Entry 6RD5 (electron microscopy, 2.69 A resolution); this record covers chains 1 and 5 of the 8 polymer chains in the assembly.

[Chain 1]
Molecule: ATP synthase associated protein ASA1
From: Polytomella sp. Pringsheim 198.80
Reference sequence: Q85JD5 (Q85JD5_9CHLO); numbering as in UniProt (aligned over 1-618)
Amino-acid sequence (618 residues; each row starts with the number of its first residue):
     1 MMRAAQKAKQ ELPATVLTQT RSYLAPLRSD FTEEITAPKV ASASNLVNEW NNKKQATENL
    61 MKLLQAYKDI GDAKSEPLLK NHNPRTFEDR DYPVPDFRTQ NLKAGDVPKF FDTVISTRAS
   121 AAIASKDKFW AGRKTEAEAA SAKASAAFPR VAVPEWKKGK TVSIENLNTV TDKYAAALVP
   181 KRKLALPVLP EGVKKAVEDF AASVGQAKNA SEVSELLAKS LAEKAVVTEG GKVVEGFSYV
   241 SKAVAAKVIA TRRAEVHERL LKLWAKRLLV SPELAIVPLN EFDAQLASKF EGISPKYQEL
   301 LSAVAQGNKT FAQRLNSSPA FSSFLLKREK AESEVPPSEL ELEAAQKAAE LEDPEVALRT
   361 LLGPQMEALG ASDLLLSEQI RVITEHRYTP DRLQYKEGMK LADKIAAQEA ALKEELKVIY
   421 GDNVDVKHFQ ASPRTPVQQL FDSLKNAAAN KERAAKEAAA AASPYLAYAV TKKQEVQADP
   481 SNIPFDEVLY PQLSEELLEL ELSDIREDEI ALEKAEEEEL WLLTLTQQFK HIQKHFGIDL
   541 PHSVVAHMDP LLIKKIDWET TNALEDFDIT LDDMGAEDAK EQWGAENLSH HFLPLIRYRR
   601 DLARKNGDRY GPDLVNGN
Not modelled in the structure: 1-22, 618
Small-molecule neighbours:
  - phosphatidylethanolamine (PEV; (1S)-2-{[(2-aminoethoxy)(hydroxy)phosphoryl]oxy}-1-[(palmitoyloxy)methyl]ethyl stearate), molecule 1: Ala320, Ser323, Leu325, Leu326
  - phosphatidylethanolamine (PEV), molecule 2: Ser322, Ser323, Phe324, Leu325, Lys327

[Chain 5]
Molecule: Mitochondrial F1F0 ATP synthase associated 14 kDa protein
From: Polytomella sp. Pringsheim 198.80
Reference sequence: A0A024FSR7 (A0A024FSR7_9CHLO); residues 1-123 here = UniProt positions 1-123
Amino-acid sequence (123 residues; each row starts with the number of its first residue):
     1 MKLLPESLQQ EAATAAVVAS WVLWHLDTQL LPTIMREHKL HACWAAAAKR YNEKLFKLNP
    61 SYDRVLSLPA VSKNQVLENV FHTAPKAPVE HLEKMVSANS KVYDALNLQS KRVLIWQVKP
   121 ALF
Small-molecule neighbours:
  - phosphatidylethanolamine (PEV; (1S)-2-{[(2-aminoethoxy)(hydroxy)phosphoryl]oxy}-1-[(palmitoyloxy)methyl]ethyl stearate), molecule 1: Ser7, Gln9, Gln10, Ala13, Ala16, Val17, Ser20, Trp21
  - phosphatidylethanolamine (PEV), molecule 2: Thr14, Val18, Trp21, Val22, His25, Gln29, Leu30, Thr33
  - phosphatidylethanolamine (PEV), molecule 3: Ser20, Trp21, Trp24

[Chain 1 / chain 5 interface]
Pairs across the interface (156):
  Leu79(1) with Val80(5), hydrophobic
  His82(1) with Asn79(5); Val80(5); His82(5)
  Asn83(1) with Val76(5)
  Pro84(1) with Val71(5); Gln75(5); Asn79(5)
  Arg85(1) with Pro69(5); Val71(5), hydrogen bond (side chain-backbone); Ser72(5); Lys73(5); Val76(5)
  Glu88(1) with Pro69(5); Ala70(5), hydrogen bond (side chain-backbone)
  Arg90(1) with Ser67(5), hydrogen bond (side chain-backbone); Leu68(5); Pro69(5)
  Val94(1) with Leu66(5), hydrophobic
  Pro95(1) with Leu66(5)
  Asp96(1) with Asp63(5)
  Phe97(1) with Phe56(5), hydrophobic; Tyr62(5), hydrophobic
  Arg98(1) with Phe56(5), hydrogen bond (side chain-backbone); Lys57(5); Asn59(5), hydrogen bond (side chain-backbone); Tyr62(5)
  Phe111(1) with Tyr62(5); Asp63(5); Val65(5), hydrophobic; Leu66(5), hydrophobic
  Val114(1) with Leu66(5), hydrophobic
  Ile115(1) with Val65(5), hydrophobic; Ala70(5)
  Arg118(1) with Leu66(5), hydrogen bond (side chain-backbone); Leu68(5), hydrogen bond (side chain-backbone); Ala70(5)
  Ala119(1) with Ala70(5); Gln75(5)
  Ala122(1) with Val71(5), hydrophobic
  Lys126(1) with Asn79(5), hydrogen bond
  Val151(1) with Met95(5), hydrophobic
  Pro154(1) with Asn99(5); Val102(5), hydrophobic
  Trp156(1) with Leu106(5)
  Thr161(1) with Leu106(5); Asn107(5); Leu108(5)
  Val162(1) with Val102(5), hydrophobic; Leu106(5); Asn107(5)
  Ser163(1) with Asn107(5)
  Ile164(1) with Tyr103(5), hydrophobic; Asn107(5), hydrogen bond (backbone-side chain)
  Leu167(1) with Asn99(5); Tyr103(5), hydrophobic
  Val170(1) with Asn99(5)
  Tyr174(1) with His91(5); Leu92(5), hydrophobic; Met95(5); Asn99(5)
  Ala175(1) with Leu92(5)
  Leu178(1) with Pro88(5); Val89(5), hydrophobic; Leu92(5), hydrophobic
  Phe282(1) with Tyr62(5), hydrophobic
  Leu286(1) with Tyr62(5), hydrophobic
  Ala287(1) with Phe56(5)
  Ser288(1) with Phe56(5)
  Lys289(1) with Glu53(5)
  Phe290(1) with Asn52(5); Glu53(5), hydrogen bond (backbone-side chain); Phe56(5), hydrophobic
  Glu291(1) with Glu53(5)
  Ile293(1) with Phe56(5), hydrophobic
  Gln394(1) with Val65(5)
  Glu397(1) with Ser72(5), hydrogen bond; Asn74(5), hydrogen bond; Gln75(5)
  Lys400(1) with Asn74(5)
  Leu401(1) with Lys73(5); Leu77(5), hydrophobic
  Lys404(1) with Asn74(5), hydrogen bond; Leu77(5); Glu78(5)
  Ser463(1) with Tyr103(5)
  Pro464(1) with Tyr103(5)
  Tyr465(1) with Val96(5); Asn99(5), hydrogen bond; Ser100(5); Tyr103(5), hydrophobic
  Leu466(1) with Ser100(5)
  Ala469(1) with Val96(5), hydrophobic
  Lys473(1) with Val89(5); Leu92(5); Glu93(5), salt bridge
  Gln477(1) with Val89(5)
  Leu497(1) with Phe81(5), hydrophobic
  Glu501(1) with Lys73(5), salt bridge
  Glu507(1) with Leu68(5); Pro69(5)
  Lys514(1) with Arg64(5), hydrogen bond (backbone-side chain); Ser67(5)
  Ala515(1) with Arg64(5)
  Trp521(1) with Leu55(5), hydrophobic
  Leu522(1) with Leu55(5), hydrophobic; Asn59(5)
  Leu525(1) with Tyr51(5)
  Phe529(1) with Trp44(5), hydrophobic
  Ile532(1) with Leu40(5), hydrophobic
  Phe536(1) with Glu37(5); Leu40(5), hydrophobic; His41(5)
  His542(1) with Thr33(5); Arg36(5); Glu37(5), salt bridge
  Val545(1) with Leu40(5), hydrophobic
  Leu552(1) with Leu40(5), hydrophobic
  Ile553(1) with Arg36(5)
  Ile556(1) with Met35(5); Arg36(5); Lys39(5); Leu40(5)
  Asp557(1) with Arg36(5), salt bridge
  Glu559(1) with Lys39(5), salt bridge
  Thr560(1) with Pro32(5); Met35(5)
  Leu564(1) with Lys39(5)
  Glu565(1) with Met35(5); Lys39(5), hydrogen bond (backbone-side chain)
  Asp568(1) with His38(5), salt bridge; Lys39(5)
  Lys580(1) with Ala46(5)
  Glu581(1) with Ala46(5); Arg50(5)
  Gln582(1) with Arg50(5)
  Trp583(1) with Lys39(5); Ala42(5), hydrophobic; Cys43(5), hydrophobic
  Gly584(1) with Cys43(5); Ala47(5)
  Ala585(1) with Ala47(5); Arg50(5)
  Asn587(1) with Cys43(5), hydrogen bond
  Leu588(1) with Cys43(5); Trp44(5), hydrophobic; Ala47(5), hydrophobic; Tyr51(5)
  His591(1) with Trp44(5); Tyr51(5), hydrogen bond
  Phe592(1) with Tyr51(5), hydrophobic; Lys54(5); Leu55(5), hydrophobic; Leu58(5), hydrophobic
  Leu595(1) with Leu58(5), hydrophobic
  Arg599(1) with Leu58(5), hydrogen bond (side chain-backbone)
Other interface residues (no listed pair), chain 1 (97 interface residues in all): Ile123, Ala152, Val153, Thr171, Asp283, Ile405, Gln408, Leu500, Asp504, Ala511, Glu518, Asp578
Other interface residues (no listed pair), chain 5 (64 interface residues in all): Leu31, Lys49, Pro60, Asp104, Ile115

[Overview]
Chain 1 and chain 5 form an interface of 97 and 64 residues respectively; the contacts include 19 hydrogen
bonds and 6 salt bridges. Polar pairs include Lys473(1)-Glu93(5), Glu501(1)-Lys73(5) and His542(1)-Glu37(5).
Bound to chain 1: phosphatidylethanolamine. Chain 5 binds 3 copies of phosphatidylethanolamine.
Here chain 1 is ATP synthase associated protein ASA1 and chain 5 is Mitochondrial F1F0 ATP synthase associated
14 kDa protein, both from Polytomella sp. Pringsheim 198.80. Entry 6RD5 (CryoEM structure of Polytomella F-ATP
synthase, focussed refinement of Fo and peripheral stalk, C2 symmetry) was determined by electron microscopy
(same publication as 6RD4, 6RD6, 6RD7, 6RD8, 6RD9, 6RDA and 46 further entries).
